8XJU - chains A and B; structure by electron microscopy, 2.91 A resolution.

Chain A (and B):
Molecule: Polyketide synthase
Organism: Escherichia coli
Notes: EC 2.3.1.41; chain B of this document is another copy of the same molecule, construct and numbering; everything in this record applies to it too
UniProt: Q0P7J9 (Q0P7J9_ECOLX); residues 1-1010 here = UniProt positions 1-1010
Chain sequence (1029 residues; row label = number of the first residue in the row):
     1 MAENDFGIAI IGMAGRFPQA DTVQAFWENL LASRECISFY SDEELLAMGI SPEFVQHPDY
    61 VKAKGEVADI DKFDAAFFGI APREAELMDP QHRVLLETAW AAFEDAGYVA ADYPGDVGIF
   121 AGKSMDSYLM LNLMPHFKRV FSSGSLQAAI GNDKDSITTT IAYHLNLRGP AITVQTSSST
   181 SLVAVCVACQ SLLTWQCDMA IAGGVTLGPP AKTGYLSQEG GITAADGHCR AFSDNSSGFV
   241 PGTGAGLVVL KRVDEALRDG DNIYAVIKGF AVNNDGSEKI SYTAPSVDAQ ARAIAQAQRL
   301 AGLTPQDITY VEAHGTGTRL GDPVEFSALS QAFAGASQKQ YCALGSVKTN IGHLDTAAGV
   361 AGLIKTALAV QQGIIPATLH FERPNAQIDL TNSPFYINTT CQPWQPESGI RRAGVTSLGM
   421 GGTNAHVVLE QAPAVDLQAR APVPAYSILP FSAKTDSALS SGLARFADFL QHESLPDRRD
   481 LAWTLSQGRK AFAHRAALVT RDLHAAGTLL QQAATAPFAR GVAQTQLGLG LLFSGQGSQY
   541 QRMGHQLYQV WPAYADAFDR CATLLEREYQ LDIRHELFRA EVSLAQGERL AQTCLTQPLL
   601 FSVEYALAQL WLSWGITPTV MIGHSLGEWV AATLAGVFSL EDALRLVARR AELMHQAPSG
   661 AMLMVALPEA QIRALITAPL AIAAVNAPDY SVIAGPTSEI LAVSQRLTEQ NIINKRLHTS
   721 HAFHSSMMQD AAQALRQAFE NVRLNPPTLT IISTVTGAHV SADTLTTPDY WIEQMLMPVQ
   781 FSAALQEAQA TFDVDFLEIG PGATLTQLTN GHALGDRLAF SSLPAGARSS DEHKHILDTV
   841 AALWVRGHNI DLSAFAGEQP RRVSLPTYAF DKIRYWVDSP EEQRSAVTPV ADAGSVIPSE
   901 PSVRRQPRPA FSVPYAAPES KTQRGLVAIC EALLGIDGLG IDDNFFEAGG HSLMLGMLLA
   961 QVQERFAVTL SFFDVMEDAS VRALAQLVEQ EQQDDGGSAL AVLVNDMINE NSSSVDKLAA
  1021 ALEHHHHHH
Disordered / not traced: 1-5, 135-153, 879-1029 (chain B: 1-5, 135-151, 880-1029)
Construct notes: expression tag (1011-1029)
From the paper describing this entry:
  - catalytic residues: Ser178, His314, His353 (citing earlier work)
  - mutagenesis - M125A, S177A, T283A, T316A, T318A: unchanged catalytic activity
  - mutagenesis - S178A, H314A, H353A, D355A, S417A, M420A: abolished catalytic activity
  - catalytic residues: Asp355 (from molecular simulation)

Interface between chain A and chain B:
Residue-residue contacts (85):
  Met125(A) with Asp153(B)
  Asp155(A) with Tyr282(B)
  Ser156(A) with Gln175(B); Tyr282(B)
  Thr159(A) with Asn274(B); Tyr282(B), hydrogen bond; Gly421(B); Thr423(B)
  Thr160(A) with Tyr282(B)
  Ala162(A) with Asn274(B); Gly276(B)
  Tyr163(A) with Ser277(B), hydrogen bond (backbone-side chain); Ser281(B); Tyr282(B), hydrogen bond (side chain-backbone)
  Asn166(A) with Gly276(B), hydrogen bond (side chain-backbone); Ser277(B), hydrogen bond; Glu278(B), hydrogen bond
  Leu167(A) with Asn274(B); Gly276(B)
  Arg168(A) with Asn273(B); Asn274(B); Asp275(B); Arg292(B), hydrogen bond (backbone-side chain)
  Gly169(A) with Asn273(B); Asn274(B), hydrogen bond (backbone-backbone)
  Pro170(A) with Val272(B); Asn273(B)
  Ala171(A) with Thr176(B); Asn274(B); Thr423(B)
  Ile172(A) with Val174(B), hydrophobic; Val183(B), hydrophobic; Val187(B), hydrophobic
  Thr173(A) with Thr173(B); Val174(B); Gln175(B), hydrogen bond (backbone-backbone)
  Val174(A) with Thr173(B)
  Gln175(A) with Thr173(B), hydrogen bond (backbone-backbone)
  Thr176(A) with Ala171(B)
  Val183(A) with Ile172(B), hydrophobic
  Val187(A) with Ile172(B), hydrophobic
  Gln190(A) with Gln190(B); Ser191(B); Thr194(B)
  Ser191(A) with Gln190(B), hydrogen bond
  Thr194(A) with Gln190(B), hydrogen bond; Thr194(B)
  Gln196(A) with Gln190(B); Phe270(B); Ala271(B); Val272(B); Gln296(B), hydrogen bond
  Phe270(A) with Gln196(B), hydrogen bond (backbone-side chain)
  Ala271(A) with Gln196(B)
  Val272(A) with Pro170(B); Gln196(B), hydrogen bond (backbone-side chain)
  Asn273(A) with Arg168(B); Gly169(B); Pro170(B)
  Asn274(A) with Thr159(B); Ala162(B); Leu167(B); Arg168(B); Gly169(B), hydrogen bond (backbone-backbone); Ala171(B)
  Asp275(A) with Arg168(B)
  Gly276(A) with Ala162(B); Tyr163(B); Asn166(B); Leu167(B)
  Ser277(A) with Tyr163(B), hydrogen bond (backbone-backbone); Asn166(B), hydrogen bond (backbone-side chain)
  Glu278(A) with Asn166(B); Arg168(B), salt bridge
  Lys279(A) with Tyr163(B)
  Ser281(A) with Tyr163(B)
  Tyr282(A) with Asp155(B), hydrogen bond; Thr159(B), hydrogen bond; Tyr163(B)
  Arg292(A) with Arg168(B), hydrogen bond (side chain-backbone)
  Gln296(A) with Gln196(B)
  Leu300(A) with Gln196(B)
  Gly421(A) with Thr159(B)
  Thr423(A) with Thr159(B); Ala171(B)
Interface residues without a listed pair, chain A (44 interface residues in all): Lys154, Trp195, Ile280
Interface residues without a listed pair, chain B (45 interface residues in all): Asp116, Ser156, Thr160, Ser177, Trp195, Lys279, Ile280, Leu300

Overview:
44 residues of chain A face 45 of chain B across their interface; the contacts include 21 hydrogen bonds and 1
salt bridge. Polar pairs include Glu278(A)-Arg168(B), Thr159(A)-Tyr282(B) and Tyr163(A)-Ser277(B). From the
paper: catalytic residues Ser178(A), His314(A) and His353(A) among others; S178A, H314A and H353A of chain A,
among others, abolish catalytic activity; 11 substitutions were tested in all.
Chain A and chain B are both Polyketide synthase (Escherichia coli); the structure, Cryo-EM structure of
colibactin assembly line polyketide synthase ClbI (apo state), was determined by electron microscopy (same
publication as 8XBL, 8XJT, 8XJY and 8XJZ).
